PDB entry 8APF | electron microscopy, 4.30 A resolution (low resolution: residue-level contacts below are approximate; hydrogen-bond / salt-bridge calls are withheld) | chains H1 and G1 of the 42 polymer chains in the assembly

== Chain H1 ==
Molecule: ATP synthase, epsilon chain, putative
Organism: Trypanosoma brucei brucei
Notes: EC 3.6.3.-
UniProt: Q586H1 (Q586H1_TRYB2); residues 1-182 here = UniProt positions 1-182
Sequence (182 residues; row label = number of the first residue in the row):
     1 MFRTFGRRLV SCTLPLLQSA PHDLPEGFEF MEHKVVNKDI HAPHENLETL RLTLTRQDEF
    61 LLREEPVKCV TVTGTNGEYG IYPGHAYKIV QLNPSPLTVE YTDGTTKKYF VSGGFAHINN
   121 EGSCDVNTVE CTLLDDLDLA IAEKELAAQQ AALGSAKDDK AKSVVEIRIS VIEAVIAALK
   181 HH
Unresolved in the structure: 1-21
Residues lining bound ligands: UTP (uridine 5'-triphosphate): N76, Y79, K88

== Chain G1 ==
Molecule: ATP synthase gamma subunit
Organism: Trypanosoma brucei brucei
Notes: EC 3.6.3.14
UniProt: A0A161CM65 (A0A161CM65_TRYBB); numbering as in UniProt (aligned over 1-305)
Sequence (305 residues; each row starts with the number of its first residue):
     1 MSGKLRLYKE KLEGYNRFYS IVKTIKMVTL AKYRAAQGRI RTRDFSLRYT ELAFSKPQAS
    61 RDAVVAAKNA LVYIPITTNR GSCGALNSNI VRCIDSVVSS KMVLMPVGKR GIDSFSKLYP
   121 DEFRYGIIND MKESMHFGYA TFVIENAYEV SKDADRYQVI FNRFVSAGVQ RNAVYNIPSY
   181 EKWKEDLADA ASSDNQKNRY LFANALQNEE EQLIRDFFDF HAALAVLNAV GENELSEQAA
   241 RLVAVEGQLT NISSLQQRTS SLYNKTRQFG ITAALIEILS AMSSLEGNAM KGVRRNKFWE
   301 GAVTK
Unresolved in the structure: 1, 302-305
Residues lining bound ligands: UTP (uridine 5'-triphosphate): N208, E209, E210

== Chain H1 / chain G1 interface ==
Residue-residue contacts - 86 pairs, chain H1 then chain G1:
  H22(H1) - S96(G1)
  L24(H1) - V174(G1)
  P25(H1) - N172(G1)
  P25(H1) - A173(G1)
  P25(H1) - V174(G1)
  E26(H1) - F54(G1)
  E26(H1) - S55(G1)
  E26(H1) - K56(G1)
  G27(H1) - V174(G1)
  G27(H1) - Y175(G1)
  F28(H1) - T50(G1)
  F28(H1) - E51(G1)
  F28(H1) - F54(G1)
  F28(H1) - S55(G1)
  F28(H1) - Y175(G1)
  F30(H1) - R163(G1)
  F30(H1) - R171(G1)
  F30(H1) - A173(G1)
  M31(H1) - D44(G1)
  M31(H1) - L47(G1)
  M31(H1) - E51(G1)
  H33(H1) - F45(G1)
  H33(H1) - R48(G1)
  H33(H1) - E51(G1)
  K34(H1) - R48(G1)
  K34(H1) - E51(G1)
  V35(H1) - R48(G1)
  V35(H1) - Y49(G1)
  V35(H1) - L52(G1)
  V35(H1) - N198(G1)
  N37(H1) - K197(G1)
  N37(H1) - N198(G1)
  N37(H1) - R199(G1)
  N37(H1) - L201(G1)
  N37(H1) - F202(G1)
  K38(H1) - L201(G1)
  I40(H1) - Y200(G1)
  I40(H1) - L201(G1)
  T53(H1) - F45(G1)
  T53(H1) - R48(G1)
  T55(H1) - S46(G1)
  Q57(H1) - M135(G1)
  Q57(H1) - H136(G1)
  Q57(H1) - F137(G1)
  Q57(H1) - L227(G1)
  D58(H1) - R39(G1)
  D58(H1) - S46(G1)
  D58(H1) - L227(G1)
  D58(H1) - N228(G1)
  E59(H1) - T42(G1)
  F60(H1) - R41(G1)
  F60(H1) - T42(G1)
  F60(H1) - R43(G1)
  R63(H1) - F45(G1)
  E64(H1) - F45(G1)
  E64(H1) - R48(G1)
  Y87(H1) - Y49(G1)
  Y87(H1) - L201(G1)
  Y87(H1) - F202(G1)
  Y87(H1) - A205(G1)
  K88(H1) - A205(G1)
  K88(H1) - E209(G1)
  I89(H1) - A205(G1)
  I89(H1) - L206(G1)
  I89(H1) - E209(G1)
  I89(H1) - L213(G1)
  Q91(H1) - L213(G1)
  Q91(H1) - D216(G1)
  G114(H1) - F220(G1)
  F115(H1) - L213(G1)
  F115(H1) - D216(G1)
  F115(H1) - F217(G1)
  H117(H1) - Y49(G1)
  H117(H1) - F217(G1)
  H117(H1) - H221(G1)
  N119(H1) - Y49(G1)
  N119(H1) - L201(G1)
  N120(H1) - L201(G1)
  S123(H1) - Y49(G1)
  D125(H1) - R48(G1)
  D125(H1) - Y49(G1)
  N127(H1) - S46(G1)
  N127(H1) - F220(G1)
  N127(H1) - H221(G1)
  V129(H1) - F137(G1)
  V129(H1) - F220(G1)
Other interface residues (no listed pair), chain H1 (38 interface residues in all): D39, V90, T128
Other interface residues (no listed pair), chain G1 (47 interface residues in all): P57, C93, V97, Q158, L224

== In short ==
The interface between chain H1 and chain G1 involves 38 residues on one side and 47 on the other. UTP is bound
between chain H1 and chain G1.
Here chain H1 is ATP synthase, epsilon chain, putative and chain G1 is ATP synthase gamma subunit, both from
Trypanosoma brucei brucei. Entry 8APF (rotational state 2a of the Trypanosoma brucei mitochondrial ATP
synthase dimer) was determined by electron microscopy (same publication as 8AP6, 8AP7, 8AP8, 8AP9, 8APA, 8APB
and 7 further entries).
